PDB entry 5CGI | X-ray diffraction, 2.80 A resolution | chains D and E of the 28 polymer chains in the assembly

== Chain D ==
Protein: Proteasome subunit alpha type-5
From: Saccharomyces cerevisiae (strain ATCC 204508 / S288c)
Notes: EC 3.4.25.1
UniProtKB: P32379 (PSA5_YEAST); residues -7 to 252 here correspond to UniProt positions 1-260 (UniProt number = residue number + 8)
Chain sequence (260 residues; numbered -7 to 252; the number before each row is that of its first residue; numbers below 1 keep their minus sign (Met-7 is residue -7)):
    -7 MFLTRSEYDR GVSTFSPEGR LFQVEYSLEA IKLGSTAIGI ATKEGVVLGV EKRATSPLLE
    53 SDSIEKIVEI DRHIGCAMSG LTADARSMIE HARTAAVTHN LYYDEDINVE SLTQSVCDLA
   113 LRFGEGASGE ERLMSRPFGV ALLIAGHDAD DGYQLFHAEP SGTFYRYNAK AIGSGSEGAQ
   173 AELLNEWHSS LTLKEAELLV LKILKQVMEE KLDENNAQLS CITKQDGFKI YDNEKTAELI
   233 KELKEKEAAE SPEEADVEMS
Not modelled in the structure: -7 to 0, 118-124, 243-252

== Chain E ==
Protein: Proteasome subunit alpha type-6
From: Saccharomyces cerevisiae (strain ATCC 204508 / S288c)
Notes: EC 3.4.25.1
UniProtKB: P40302 (PSA6_YEAST); residues 0-233 here correspond to UniProt positions 1-234 (UniProt number = residue number + 1)
Chain sequence (234 residues; numbered 0 to 233; the number before each row is that of its first residue; numbering starts at 0):
     0 MFRNNYDGDT VTFSPTGRLF QVEYALEAIK QGSVTVGLRS NTHAVLVALK RNADELSSYQ
    60 KKIIKCDEHM GLSLAGLAPD ARVLSNYLRQ QCNYSSLVFN RKLAVERAGH LLCDKAQKNT
   120 QSYGGRPYGV GLLIIGYDKS GAHLLEFQPS GNVTELYGTA IGARSQGAKT YLERTLDTFI
   180 KIDGNPDELI KAGVEAISQS LRDESLTVDN LSIAIVGKDT PFTIYDGEAV AKYI
Not modelled in the structure: 0-2
Swiss-Prot annotation at these positions:
  - modified residue: Ser13 (Phosphoserine)
  - cross-link: Lys190 (Glycyl lysine isopeptide (Lys-Gly) (interchain with G-Cter in ubiquitin))

== Interface between chain D and chain E ==
Contacting residue pairs (41; chain D residue first):
  Ser5(D) - Arg125(E)
  Thr6(D) - Gly7(E)
  Thr6(D) - Gln20(E)
  Phe7(D) - Gln20(E)  hydrogen bond (backbone-side chain)
  Phe7(D) - Tyr23(E)
  Phe7(D) - Leu76(E)  hydrophobic
  Phe7(D) - Arg125(E)
  Phe7(D) - Pro126(E)
  Phe7(D) - Gly128(E)
  Ser8(D) - Tyr23(E)
  Pro9(D) - Tyr23(E)  hydrophobic
  Pro9(D) - Glu26(E)
  Glu10(D) - Glu26(E)
  Glu10(D) - Gln30(E)
  Gly11(D) - Tyr23(E)
  Gly11(D) - Ala27(E)
  Leu13(D) - Arg125(E)
  Gln106(D) - Arg81(E)  hydrogen bond
  Asp110(D) - Arg81(E)  salt bridge
  Leu113(D) - Pro78(E)  hydrophobic
  Leu113(D) - Arg125(E)
  Ser153(D) - Pro78(E)
  Gly154(D) - Pro78(E)
  Thr155(D) - Gln59(E)
  Phe156(D) - Gln59(E)
  Tyr157(D) - Arg50(E)
  Tyr157(D) - Ala52(E)
  Tyr157(D) - Ser56(E)
  Tyr157(D) - Ser57(E)
  Tyr157(D) - Gln59(E)
  Arg158(D) - Ser56(E)
  Arg158(D) - Ser57(E)  hydrogen bond (backbone-backbone)
  Tyr159(D) - Ala52(E)
  Tyr159(D) - Asp53(E)
  Tyr159(D) - Leu55(E)
  Tyr159(D) - Ser56(E)
  Asn160(D) - Leu55(E)  hydrogen bond (backbone-backbone)
  Ala161(D) - Leu55(E)
  Gln172(D) - Asp53(E)  hydrogen bond
  Gln172(D) - Leu55(E)
  Leu176(D) - Leu55(E)  hydrophobic
Other interface residues (no listed pair), chain D (26 interface residues in all): Arg2, Gly3, Glu117, Leu175
Other interface residues (no listed pair), chain E (26 interface residues in all): Asp6, Ala24, Asn51, Glu54, Asp79, Tyr122, Gly123

== Summary ==
Chain D and chain E each contribute 26 residues to their interface; the contacts include 5 hydrogen bonds and
1 salt bridge. Among the polar pairs are Asp110(D)-Arg81(E), Phe7(D)-Gln20(E) and Gln106(D)-Arg81(E).
Chain D is Proteasome subunit alpha type-5 and chain E is Proteasome subunit alpha type-6, both from
Saccharomyces cerevisiae (strain ATCC 204508 / S288c); the structure, Yeast 20S proteasome beta5-G48C mutant
in complex with ONX 0914, was determined by X-ray diffraction (same publication as 5CGH, 5CGF and 5CGG).
